2UU9 - chains A and N of the 23 polymer chains in the assembly; structure by X-ray diffraction, 3.10 A resolution.

== Chain A ==
Molecule: 16S RRNA
From: Thermus thermophilus
Sequence (1522 nucleotides; row label = number of the first residue in the row; note: 44 numbers in that range are skipped by the numbering (no residue carries them; nothing is unmodelled there); a row labelled like 189A-189L holds insertion residues (189A, then the next letters in order); numbering starts at 0):
     0 UUUGUUGGAGAGUUUGAUCCUGGCUCAGGGUGAACGCUGGCGGCGUGCCU
    50 AAGACAUGCAAGUCGUGCGGGCCG
    76 CGGGGUUUU
    88 ACUCCG
    96 UGGUCAGCGGCGGACGGGUGAGUAACGCGUGGGU
  129A G
   130 ACCUACCCGGAAGAGGGGGACAACCCGGGGAAACUCGGGCUAAUCCCCCA
   180 UGUGGACCCG
189A-189L CCCCUUGGGGUG
   190 UGUCCAAAGGGCUUU
   216 GCCCGCUUCCGGAUGGGCCCGCGUCCCAUCAGCUAGUUGGUGGGGUAAUG
   266 GCCCACCAAGGCGACGACGGGUAGCCGGUCUGAGAGGAUGGCCGGCCACA
   316 GGGGCACUGAGACACGGGCCCCACUCCUACGGGAGGCAGCAGUUAGGAAU
   366 CUUCCGCAAUGGGCGCAAGCCUGACGGAGCGACGCCGCUUGGAGGAAGAA
   416 GCCCUUCGGGGUGUAAACUCCUGA
   441 ACCCGGGACGAAACCCCC
   460 GA
   470 CGAGGGGA
   479 CUGACGGUACCGGGGUAA
   498 UAGCGCCGGCCAACUCCGUGCCAGCAGCCGCGGUAAUACGGAGGGCGCGA
   548 GCGUUACCCGGAUUCACUGGGCGUAAAGGGCGUGUAGGCGGCCUGGGGCG
   598 UCCCAUGUGAAAGACCACGGCUCAACCGUGGGGGAGCGUGGGAUACGCUC
   648 AGGCUAGACGGUGGGAGAGGGUGGUGGAAUUCCCGGAGUAGCGGUGAAAU
   698 GCGCAGAUACCGGGAGGAACGCCGAUGGCGAAGGCAGCCACCUGGUCCAC
   748 CCGUGACGCUGAGGCGCGAAAGCGUGGGGAGCAAACCGGAUUAGAUACCC
   798 GGGUAGUCCACGCCCUAAACGAUGCGCGCUAGGUCUCUGGGUCU
   848 CCUGGGGGCCGAAGCUAACGCGUUAAGCGCGCCGCCUGGGGAGUACGGCC
   898 GCAAGGCUGAAACUCAAAGGAAUUGACGGGGGCCCGCACAAGCGGUGGAG
   948 CAUGUGGUUUAAUUCGAAGCAACGCGAAGAACCUUACCAGGCCUUGACAU
   998 GCUA
 1001A G
  1002 GGAACCCGGGUGAAAGCCUGGGGUGCCCC
1030A-1030D GCGA
  1031 GGGGAGCCCUAGCACAGGUGCUGCAUGGCCGUCGUCAGCUCGUGCCGUGA
  1081 GGUGUUGGGUUAAGUCCCGCAACGAGCGCAACCCCCGCCGUUAGUUGCCA
  1131 GCGGUUCGGCCGGGCACUCUAACGGGACUGCCCGCG
  1168 AAAGCGGGAGGAAGGAGGGGACGACGUCUGGUCAGCAUGGCCCUUACGGC
  1218 CUGGGCGACACACGUGCUACAAUGCCCACUACAAAGCGAUGCCACCCGGC
  1268 AACGGGGAGCUAAUCGCAAAAAGGUGGGCCCAGUUCGGAUUGGGGUCUGC
  1318 AACCCGACCCCAUGAAGCCGGAAUCGCUAGUAAUCGCGGAUCAGCC
 1363A A
  1364 UGCCGCGGUGAAUACGUUCCCGGGCCUUGUACACACCGCCCGUCACGCCA
  1414 UGGGAGCGGGCUCUACCCGAAGUCGCCGG
1442A-1442B GA
  1443 GCCUA
  1452 C
  1456 GGGCAGGCGCCGAGGGUAGGGCCCGUGACUGGGGCGAAGUCGUAACAAGG
  1506 UAGCUGUACCGGAAGGUGCGGCUGGAUCACCUCCUUUCU
Unresolved in the structure: 0-4, 1534-1538
Bound ions: Mg2+ site 1: U12, G22; Mg2+ site 2: U12, C526, G527, A914; K+ site 1 near U14 (its only coordinating residue here); Mg2+ site 3 near G21 (its only coordinating residue here); Mg2+ site 4: U37, G38; Mg2+ site 5: C48, G115; Mg2+ site 6 near A53 (its only coordinating residue here); Mg2+ site 7: G61, U62, G105; Mg2+ site 8: G107, G324, G326; Mg2+ site 9: A109, G331; Mg2+ site 10 near G115 (its only coordinating residue here); Mg2+ site 11: A116, G117, G289; 77 more Mg2+ sites not listed; 21 more K+ sites not listed
Small-molecule neighbours: paromomycin (PAR): G1405, U1406, C1407, A1408, C1409, G1489, C1490, G1491, A1492, A1493, G1494, U1495, C1496
What the authors report for this chain:
  - Mg2+ coordination: C518

== Chain N ==
Name: 30S ribosomal protein S14
From: Thermus thermophilus
UniProtKB: Q5SHQ1 (RS14_THET8); residues 2-61 here correspond to UniProt positions 1-60 (UniProt number = residue number - 1)
Amino-acid sequence (61 residues; each row starts with the number of its first residue):
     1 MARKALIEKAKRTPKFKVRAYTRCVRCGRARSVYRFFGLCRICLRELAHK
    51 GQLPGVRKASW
Unresolved in the structure: 1
Bound ions: Zn2+: Cys24, Cys27, Cys40, Cys43

== Chain A / chain N interface ==
Contacting residue pairs - 73 pairs, chain A then chain N:
  G973(A) - Arg29(N)  hydrogen bond to the sugar
  G973(A) - Arg41(N)  hydrogen bond to the phosphate
  A974(A) - Arg29(N)  salt bridge to the phosphate
  A974(A) - Arg31(N)  hydrogen bond to the base
  A974(A) - Ser32(N)  phosphate contact
  A974(A) - Arg41(N)  salt bridge to the phosphate
  A975(A) - Ser32(N)  hydrogen bond to the sugar
  A975(A) - Tyr34(N)  hydrogen bond to the base
  G976(A) - Arg31(N)  phosphate contact
  G976(A) - Ser32(N)  hydrogen bond to the phosphate
  C979(A) - Val18(N)  base contact
  C979(A) - Arg19(N)  hydrogen bond to the base
  C980(A) - Val18(N)  base contact
  C980(A) - Arg19(N)  hydrogen bond to the sugar
  C980(A) - Tyr21(N)  sugar contact
  U981(A) - Leu6(N)  phosphate contact
  U981(A) - Tyr21(N)  sugar contact
  U981(A) - Arg23(N)  phosphate contact
  U982(A) - Leu6(N)  sugar contact
  U982(A) - Arg23(N)  salt bridge to the phosphate
  A983(A) - Arg3(N)  salt bridge to the phosphate
  A983(A) - Leu6(N)  phosphate contact
  A994(A) - Lys4(N)  base contact
  A994(A) - Ala5(N)  base contact
  A994(A) - Glu8(N)  sugar contact
  C995(A) - Lys4(N)  hydrogen bond to the base
  A1015(A) - Lys15(N)  phosphate contact
  A1016(A) - Lys15(N)  salt bridge to the phosphate
  G1047(A) - Lys4(N)  salt bridge to the phosphate
  G1048(A) - Arg3(N)  phosphate contact
  G1048(A) - Lys4(N)  hydrogen bond to the phosphate
  U1049(A) - Ala2(N)  hydrogen bond to the base
  U1049(A) - Arg3(N)  phosphate contact
  C1059(A) - Arg45(N)  hydrogen bond to the phosphate
  C1060(A) - Arg45(N)  salt bridge to the phosphate
  C1113(A) - Arg57(N)  sugar contact
  C1114(A) - Ser60(N)  hydrogen bond to the sugar
  C1115(A) - Ser60(N)  sugar contact
  C1115(A) - Trp61(N)  sugar contact
  G1186(A) - Trp61(N)  hydrogen bond to the base
  G1187(A) - Ser60(N)  hydrogen bond to the base
  G1187(A) - Trp61(N)  sugar contact
  A1188(A) - Lys58(N)  hydrogen bond to the phosphate
  A1188(A) - Ser60(N)  sugar contact
  C1189(A) - Lys58(N)  salt bridge to the phosphate
  G1202(A) - Ala2(N)  phosphate contact
  G1202(A) - Cys27(N)  sugar contact
  G1202(A) - Arg29(N)  sugar contact
  G1202(A) - Ile42(N)  base contact
  G1202(A) - Cys43(N)  base contact
  G1202(A) - Glu46(N)  hydrogen bond to the base
  C1203(A) - Ala2(N)  hydrogen bond to the phosphate
  C1203(A) - Cys27(N)  sugar contact
  G1216(A) - Arg3(N)  salt bridge to the phosphate
  G1216(A) - Ala5(N)  phosphate contact
  C1217(A) - Arg3(N)  salt bridge to the phosphate
  C1217(A) - Ala5(N)  phosphate contact
  C1217(A) - Glu8(N)  phosphate contact
  U1219(A) - Arg19(N)  salt bridge to the phosphate
  G1316(A) - Val18(N)  phosphate contact
  C1317(A) - Phe16(N)  stacking on the base
  C1317(A) - Lys17(N)  phosphate contact
  C1317(A) - Val18(N)  phosphate contact
  C1317(A) - Arg19(N)  base contact
  A1357(A) - Tyr34(N)  sugar contact
  U1358(A) - Val33(N)  sugar contact
  U1358(A) - Tyr34(N)  phosphate contact
  U1358(A) - Arg35(N)  hydrogen bond to the phosphate
  C1359(A) - Thr22(N)  phosphate contact
  C1359(A) - Arg35(N)  salt bridge to the phosphate
  A1360(A) - Arg35(N)  salt bridge to the phosphate
  G1368(A) - Trp61(N)  hydrogen bond to the phosphate
  C1369(A) - Trp61(N)  hydrogen bond to the phosphate
Other interface residues (no listed pair), chain A (42 interface residues in all): A977, A996, C1218, A1318
Other interface residues (no listed pair), chain N (33 interface residues in all): Ala30, Phe36, Ala59

== Summary ==
42 residues of chain A and 33 residues of chain N are in contact; the contacts include 21 hydrogen bonds, 13
salt bridges and 1 aromatic stacking contact. Polar contacts include A974(A)-Arg31(N), A975(A)-Tyr34(N) and
C979(A)-Arg19(N). Ligands of chain A: paromomycin. U12(A) and G22(A) coordinate Mg2+ site 1. From the paper:
Mg2+ coordination by C518(A).
Here chain A is 16S RRNA and chain N is 30S ribosomal protein S14, both from Thermus thermophilus. Entry 2UU9
(Structure of the Thermus thermophilus 30S ribosomal subunit complexed with a Valine-ASL with cmo5U in
position ...) was determined by X-ray diffraction, deposited together with 2UUC, 2UUA and 2UUB.
